PDB entry 2XZU | X-ray diffraction, 1.82 A resolution | chains A and C of the 3 polymer chains in the assembly

# Chain A
Protein: Formamidopyrimidine-DNA glycosylase
Source organism: Lactococcus lactis
Notes: EC 3.2.2.23, 4.2.99.18
UniProt: P42371 (FPG_LACLC); aligned to UniProt positions 2-272 over residues 1-271 (the alignment contains insertions or deletions, so no single offset holds)
Sequence (271 residues; row label = number of the first residue in the row):
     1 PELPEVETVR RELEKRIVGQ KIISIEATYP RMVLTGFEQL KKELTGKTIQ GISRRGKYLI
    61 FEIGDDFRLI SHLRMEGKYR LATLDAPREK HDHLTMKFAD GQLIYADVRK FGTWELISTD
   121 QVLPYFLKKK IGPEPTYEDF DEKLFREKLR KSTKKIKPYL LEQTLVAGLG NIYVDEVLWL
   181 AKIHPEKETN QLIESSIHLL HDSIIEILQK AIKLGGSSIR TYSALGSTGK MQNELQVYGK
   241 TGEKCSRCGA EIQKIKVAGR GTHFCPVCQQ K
Not modelled in the structure: 219-223
UniProt features mapped onto this chain:
  - region: Lys57 to Met75 (DNA-binding)
  - active site: Pro1 (Schiff-base intermediate with DNA), Glu2 (Proton donor), Lys57 (Proton donor)
  - binding site (DNA): His91, Arg109
Ion coordination: Zn2+: Cys245, Cys248, Cys265, Cys268
Reported in the primary citation:
  - binding site for the 14-nt DNA strand: Pro1, Gly77
  - catalytic residues: Pro1, Glu2
  - conformationally variable residues (order/disorder transition): Ile219 to Ser223
  - mutagenesis - P1G, P1DEL, E2Q: decreased catalytic activity (suicide reaction)

# Chain C
Molecule: 14-nt DNA strand
Sequence (14 nucleotides; each row starts with the number of its first residue):
    15 GCGAGAAACA AAGA

# How chain A and chain C interact
Contacting residue pairs - 11 pairs, chain A then chain C:
  Lys90(A) with DA25(C), salt bridge to the phosphate
  His91(A) with DA24(C), phosphate contact; DA25(C), salt bridge to the phosphate
  Val108(A) with DA24(C), sugar contact
  Arg109(A) with DC23(C), hydrogen bond to the base; DA24(C), base contact
  Lys110(A) with DC23(C), phosphate contact; DA24(C), salt bridge to the phosphate
  Phe111(A) with DA22(C), stacking on the base; DC23(C), base contact
  Lys154(A) with DG17(C), phosphate contact
Interface residues without a listed pair, chain A (9 interface residues in all): Arg31, Arg74
Interface residues without a listed pair, chain C (6 interface residues in all): DC16

# In short
Chain A and chain C form an interface of 9 and 6 residues respectively; the contacts include 1 hydrogen bond,
3 salt bridges and 1 aromatic stacking contact. Polar contacts include Arg109(A)-DC23(C), Lys90(A)-DA25(C) and
His91(A)-DA25(C). From the paper: catalytic residues Pro1(A) and Glu2(A); P1G, P1DEL and E2Q of chain A reduce
catalytic activity (suicide reaction).
Here chain A is Formamidopyrimidine-DNA glycosylase (Lactococcus lactis) and chain C is a 14-nt DNA strand.
Entry 2XZU (Crystal structure of a complex between the wild-type lactococcus lactis fpg (mutm) and an oxidized
pyrimidine ...) was determined by X-ray diffraction together with 2XZF from the same study.
